Entry 5GKF (X-ray diffraction, 2.80 A resolution); this record covers chains A and B of the 4 polymer chains in the assembly.

Chain A (and B):
Molecule: Endonuclease EndoMS
Source organism: Thermococcus kodakarensis KOD1
Notes: EC 3.1.-.-; chain B of this document is another copy of the same molecule, construct and numbering; everything in this record applies to it too
UniProtKB: Q5JER9 (NUCS_THEKO); residues 1-252 here = UniProt positions 1-252
Sequence (252 residues; numbered 1 to 252; the number before each row is that of its first residue):
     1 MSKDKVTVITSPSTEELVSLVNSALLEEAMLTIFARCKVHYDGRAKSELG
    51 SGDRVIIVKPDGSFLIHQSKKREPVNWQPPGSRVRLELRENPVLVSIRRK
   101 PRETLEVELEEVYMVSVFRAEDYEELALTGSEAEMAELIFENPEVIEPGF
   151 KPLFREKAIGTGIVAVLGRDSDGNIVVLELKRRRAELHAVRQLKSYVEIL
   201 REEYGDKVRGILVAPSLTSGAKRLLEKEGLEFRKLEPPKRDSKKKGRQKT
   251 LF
Unresolved in the structure: 1, 241-252
Construct notes: engineered mutation A165 (Asp in Q5JER9)
Ion coordination: Mg2+: E179, Q192 (shared with 1 residue of chain C; 1 residue of chain D)

How chain A and chain B interact:
Contacting residue pairs - 142 pairs, chain A then chain B:
  K5(A) - D53(B)  salt bridge
  K5(A) - Y113(B)
  V6(A) - T10(B)
  V6(A) - F34(B)  hydrophobic
  V6(A) - Y113(B)  hydrophobic
  T10(A) - V8(B)
  M30(A) - V55(B)  hydrophobic
  M30(A) - Q68(B)
  M30(A) - S69(B)
  T32(A) - F34(B)
  F34(A) - T32(B)
  F34(A) - S116(B)
  F34(A) - F118(B)  hydrophobic
  D42(A) - K239(B)  salt bridge
  G43(A) - K239(B)  hydrogen bond (backbone-side chain)
  R44(A) - R182(B)  hydrogen bond (backbone-side chain)
  A45(A) - T129(B)
  A45(A) - R182(B)
  A45(A) - K239(B)
  K46(A) - A127(B)
  K46(A) - L128(B)
  K46(A) - T129(B)  hydrogen bond (backbone-backbone)
  S47(A) - L126(B)
  S47(A) - A127(B)
  E48(A) - A127(B)  hydrogen bond (backbone-backbone)
  L49(A) - E125(B)
  L49(A) - L126(B)
  G50(A) - E124(B)
  S51(A) - E124(B)
  G52(A) - E121(B)
  G52(A) - D122(B)
  D53(A) - K5(B)  salt bridge
  D53(A) - F118(B)
  D53(A) - A120(B)
  D53(A) - E121(B)  hydrogen bond (side chain-backbone)
  D53(A) - D122(B)
  R54(A) - F118(B)
  R54(A) - D122(B)  salt bridge
  R54(A) - E124(B)
  V55(A) - M30(B)  hydrophobic
  V55(A) - F118(B)  hydrophobic
  I57(A) - I57(B)  hydrophobic
  K59(A) - H67(B)  hydrogen bond
  K59(A) - Q68(B)  hydrogen bond (side chain-backbone)
  K59(A) - S69(B)
  K59(A) - K70(B)  hydrogen bond (side chain-backbone)
  K59(A) - K71(B)  hydrogen bond (side chain-backbone)
  P60(A) - S69(B)
  D61(A) - K70(B)
  D61(A) - K71(B)  hydrogen bond (side chain-backbone)
  S63(A) - K71(B)  hydrogen bond (side chain-backbone)
  S63(A) - R72(B)
  L65(A) - H67(B)
  L65(A) - R72(B)
  H67(A) - K59(B)  hydrogen bond
  H67(A) - L65(B)
  Q68(A) - M30(B)
  Q68(A) - K59(B)  hydrogen bond (backbone-side chain)
  Q68(A) - D122(B)  hydrogen bond
  Q68(A) - E124(B)  hydrogen bond (side chain-backbone)
  S69(A) - M30(B)
  S69(A) - K59(B)
  S69(A) - P60(B)
  K70(A) - K59(B)  hydrogen bond (backbone-side chain)
  K70(A) - D61(B)
  K71(A) - K59(B)  hydrogen bond (backbone-side chain)
  K71(A) - D61(B)  hydrogen bond (backbone-side chain)
  K71(A) - S63(B)  hydrogen bond (backbone-side chain)
  K71(A) - P80(B)
  R72(A) - L65(B)
  R72(A) - E73(B)  salt bridge
  R72(A) - P74(B)
  R72(A) - W77(B)
  E73(A) - R72(B)  salt bridge
  P74(A) - R72(B)
  V75(A) - L126(B)  hydrophobic
  N76(A) - L126(B)
  W77(A) - R72(B)
  P80(A) - K71(B)
  P80(A) - R72(B)
  Y113(A) - K5(B)  hydrogen bond
  Y113(A) - V6(B)  hydrophobic
  Y113(A) - F118(B)  hydrophobic
  M114(A) - V8(B)  hydrophobic
  S116(A) - F34(B)
  F118(A) - F34(B)  hydrophobic
  F118(A) - D53(B)
  F118(A) - R54(B)
  F118(A) - V55(B)  hydrophobic
  F118(A) - Y113(B)  hydrophobic
  A120(A) - D53(B)
  E121(A) - G52(B)
  E121(A) - D53(B)  hydrogen bond (backbone-backbone)
  D122(A) - G52(B)
  D122(A) - D53(B)
  D122(A) - R54(B)  salt bridge
  D122(A) - Q68(B)  hydrogen bond
  E124(A) - L49(B)
  E124(A) - G50(B)
  E124(A) - S51(B)
  E124(A) - Q68(B)  hydrogen bond (backbone-side chain)
  E125(A) - L49(B)
  L126(A) - S47(B)
  L126(A) - E48(B)
  L126(A) - L49(B)
  L126(A) - V75(B)
  L126(A) - N76(B)
  A127(A) - S47(B)
  A127(A) - E48(B)  hydrogen bond (backbone-backbone)
  L128(A) - K46(B)
  L128(A) - S47(B)
  T129(A) - A45(B)
  T129(A) - K46(B)  hydrogen bond (backbone-backbone)
  G160(A) - R223(B)
  T161(A) - L187(B)
  T161(A) - R223(B)  hydrogen bond
  G162(A) - L187(B)
  G162(A) - R191(B)
  R182(A) - R44(B)  hydrogen bond (side chain-backbone)
  R182(A) - A45(B)
  L187(A) - T161(B)
  L187(A) - G162(B)
  H188(A) - H188(B)  hydrogen bond
  R191(A) - R191(B)
  R191(A) - S195(B)  hydrogen bond
  R191(A) - Y196(B)
  Q192(A) - R191(B)
  K194(A) - K194(B)
  K194(A) - E198(B)  salt bridge
  S195(A) - R191(B)  hydrogen bond
  Y196(A) - R191(B)
  E198(A) - K194(B)  salt bridge
  I199(A) - K227(B)
  E202(A) - K227(B)  salt bridge
  R223(A) - G160(B)
  R223(A) - T161(B)  hydrogen bond
  K227(A) - E202(B)  salt bridge
  K239(A) - D42(B)  salt bridge
  K239(A) - G43(B)  hydrogen bond (side chain-backbone)
  K239(A) - A45(B)
  K239(A) - K46(B)
  R240(A) - K46(B)  hydrogen bond (backbone-side chain)
Other interface residues (no listed pair), chain A (77 interface residues in all): V8, A35, Q78, P79, R102, R119, G130, L224
Other interface residues (no listed pair), chain B (74 interface residues in all): A35, M114, R119, G130, Q192, G220, L224, R240

Summary:
Chain A and chain B form an interface of 77 and 74 residues respectively, with 33 hydrogen bonds and 12 salt
bridges. Polar pairs include K5(A)-D53(B), D42(A)-K239(B) and R54(A)-D122(B). The Mg2+ site is built by
E179(A) and Q192(A).
Both chains are Endonuclease EndoMS (Thermococcus kodakarensis KOD1). Entry 5GKF (Structure of EndoMS-dsDNA1'
complex) was determined by X-ray diffraction, deposited together with 5GKE, 5GKG, 5GKH, 5GKI and 5GKJ.
